Entry 8YDZ (electron microscopy, 5.20 A resolution (low resolution: residue-level contacts below are approximate; hydrogen-bond / salt-bridge calls are withheld)); this record covers chains B and C of the 6 polymer chains in the assembly.

[Chain B (and C)]
Name: Spike glycoprotein
From: Severe acute respiratory syndrome coronavirus 2
Notes: chain C of this document is another copy of the same molecule, construct and numbering; everything in this record applies to it too
UniProt: P0DTC2 (SPIKE_SARS2); residues 13-1208 here = UniProt positions 13-1208
Sequence (1307 residues; numbered -18 to 1288; the number before each row is that of its first residue; numbers below 1 keep their minus sign (Met-18 is residue -18)):
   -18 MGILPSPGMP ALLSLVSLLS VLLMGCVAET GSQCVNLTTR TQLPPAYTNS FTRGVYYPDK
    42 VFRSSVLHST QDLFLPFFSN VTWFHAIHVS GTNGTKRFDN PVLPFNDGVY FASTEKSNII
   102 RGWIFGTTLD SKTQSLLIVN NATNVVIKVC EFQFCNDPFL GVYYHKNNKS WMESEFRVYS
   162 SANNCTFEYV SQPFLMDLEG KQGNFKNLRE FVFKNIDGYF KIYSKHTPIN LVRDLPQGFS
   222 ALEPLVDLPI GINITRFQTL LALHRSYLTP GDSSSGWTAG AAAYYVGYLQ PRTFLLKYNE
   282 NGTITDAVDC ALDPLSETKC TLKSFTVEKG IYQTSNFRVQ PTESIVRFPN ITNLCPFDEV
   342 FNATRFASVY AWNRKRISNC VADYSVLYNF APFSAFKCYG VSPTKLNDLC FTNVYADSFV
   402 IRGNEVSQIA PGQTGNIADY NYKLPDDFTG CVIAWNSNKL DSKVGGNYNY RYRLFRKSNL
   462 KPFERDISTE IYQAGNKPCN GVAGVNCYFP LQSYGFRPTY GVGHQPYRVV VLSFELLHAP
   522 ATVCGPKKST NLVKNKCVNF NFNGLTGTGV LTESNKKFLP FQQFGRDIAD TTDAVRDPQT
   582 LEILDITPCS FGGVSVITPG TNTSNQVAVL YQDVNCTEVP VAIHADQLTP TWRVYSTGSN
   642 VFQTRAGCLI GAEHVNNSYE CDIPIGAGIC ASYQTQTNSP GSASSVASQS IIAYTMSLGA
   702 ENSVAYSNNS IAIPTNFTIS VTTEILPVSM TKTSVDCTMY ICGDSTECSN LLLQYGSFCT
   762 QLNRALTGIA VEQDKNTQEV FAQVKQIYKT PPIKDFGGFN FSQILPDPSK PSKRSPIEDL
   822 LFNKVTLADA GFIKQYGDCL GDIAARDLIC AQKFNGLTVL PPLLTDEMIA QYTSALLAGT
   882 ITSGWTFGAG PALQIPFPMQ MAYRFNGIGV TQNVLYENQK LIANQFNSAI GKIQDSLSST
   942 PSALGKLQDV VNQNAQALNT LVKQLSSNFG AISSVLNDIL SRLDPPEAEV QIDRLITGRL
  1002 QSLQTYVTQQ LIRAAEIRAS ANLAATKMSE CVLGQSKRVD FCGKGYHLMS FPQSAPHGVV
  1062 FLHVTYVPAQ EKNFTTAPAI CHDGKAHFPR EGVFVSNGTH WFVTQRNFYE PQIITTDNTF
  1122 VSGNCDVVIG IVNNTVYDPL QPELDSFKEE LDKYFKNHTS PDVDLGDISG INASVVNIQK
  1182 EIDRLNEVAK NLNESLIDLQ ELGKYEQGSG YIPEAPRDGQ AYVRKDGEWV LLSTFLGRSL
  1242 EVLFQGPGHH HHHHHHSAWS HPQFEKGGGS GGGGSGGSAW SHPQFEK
Unresolved in the structure: -18 to 26, 71-79, 146-151, 174-185, 248-256, 332-333, 621-639, 673-686, 829-852, 1147-1288 (chain C: -18 to 26, 67-78, 146-151, 174-185, 248-256, 621-639, 673-686, 829-852, 1147-1288)
Construct notes: initiating methionine (-18); expression tag (-17 to 12, 1209-1288); variant Asp339 (Gly in P0DTC2), Phe371 (Ser in P0DTC2), Pro373 (Ser in P0DTC2), Ala376 (Thr in P0DTC2), Asn405 (Asp in P0DTC2), Ser408 (Arg in P0DTC2), Asn417 (Lys in P0DTC2), Lys440 (Asn in P0DTC2), Arg452 (Leu in P0DTC2), Asn477 (Ser in P0DTC2), Lys478 (Thr in P0DTC2), Ala484 (Glu in P0DTC2), Val486 (Phe in P0DTC2), Arg498 (Gln in P0DTC2), Tyr501 (Asn in P0DTC2), His505 (Tyr in P0DTC2); conflict Gly682 (Arg in P0DTC2), Ser683 (Arg in P0DTC2), Ser685 (Arg in P0DTC2); engineered mutation Pro817 (Phe in P0DTC2), Pro892 (Ala in P0DTC2), Pro899 (Ala in P0DTC2), Pro942 (Ala in P0DTC2), Pro986 (Lys in P0DTC2), Pro987 (Val in P0DTC2)
Curated features (UniProtKB/Swiss-Prot):
  - region: Asn280 to Cys301 (Putative superantigen), Asn448 to Tyr451, Tyr453 to Phe456 (Immunodominant HLA epitope recognized by the CD8+), Pro681, Ala684 (Putative superantigen), Ser816 to Tyr837 (Fusion peptide 1), Lys835 to Phe855 (Fusion peptide 2), Asp1163 to Glu1202 (Heptad repeat 2)
  - site: Arg815, Ser816 (Cleavage)
  - glycosylation: Asn17 (N-linked (GlcNAc...) (complex) asparagine), Asn61 (N-linked (GlcNAc...) (hybrid) asparagine), Asn74 (N-linked (GlcNAc...) (complex) asparagine), Asn122 (N-linked (GlcNAc...) (hybrid) asparagine), Asn149 (N-linked (GlcNAc...) (complex) asparagine), Asn165 (N-linked (GlcNAc...) (complex) asparagine), Asn234 (N-linked (GlcNAc...) (high mannose) asparagine), Asn282 (N-linked (GlcNAc...) (complex) asparagine), Thr323 (O-linked (GalNAc) threonine), Ser325 (O-linked (HexNAc...) serine), Asn331 (N-linked (GlcNAc...) (complex) asparagine), Asn343 (N-linked (GlcNAc...) (complex) asparagine), Asn603 (N-linked (GlcNAc...) (hybrid) asparagine), Asn616 (N-linked (GlcNAc...) (complex) asparagine), Asn657 (N-linked (GlcNAc...) (complex) asparagine), Thr676 (O-linked (GlcNAc...) threonine), Thr678 (O-linked (GlcNAc...) threonine), Asn709 (N-linked (GlcNAc...) (high mannose) asparagine), Asn717 (N-linked (GlcNAc...) (hybrid) asparagine), Asn801 (N-linked (GlcNAc...) (hybrid) asparagine) and 6 more in UniProt
  - natural variant: Ser13 (S13I: In strain: Epsilon/B.1.427/B.1.429), Leu18 (L18F: In strain: Beta/B.1.351, Gamma/P.1 and 1 more), Thr19 (T19I: In strain: Omicron/BQ.1.1, Omicron/XBB.1.5 and 1 more; T19R: In strain: Delta/B.1.617.2, Omicron/BA.2 and 4 more), Thr20 (T20N: In strain: Gamma/P.1), Leu24 to Ala27 (sequence variant, change not given here; In strain: Omicron/BA.2, Omicron/BA.2.12.1 and 6 more), Pro26 (P26S: In strain: Gamma/P.1), Gln52 (Q52H: In strain: Omicron/EG.5.1), Ala67 (A67V: In strain: Eta/B.1.525, Omicron/BA.1), His69 to Val70 (deletion: In strain: Alpha/B.1.1.7, Eta/B.1.525 and 5 more), Gly75 (G75V: In strain: Lambda/C.37), Thr76 (T76I: In strain: Lambda/C.37), Asp80 (D80A: In strain: Beta/B.1.351), 81 further natural variant entries in UniProt
  - mutagenesis: His69 to Val70 (Increased incorporation of cleaved spike into virions), Asn121 (N121Q: Partial loss of biliverdin affinity), Arg190 (R190K: Partial loss of biliverdin affinity), Asn234 (N234Q: Increased resistance to neutralizing antibodies), Asn331 (N331Q: Reduced viral infectivity), Asn343 (N343Q: Reduced viral infectivity), Tyr453 (Y453F: Decreased HLA binding to NF9 epitope. Increased binding affinity to human ACE2), Ala475 (A475V: Increased resistance to neutralizing antibodies), Val483 (V483A: Increased resistance to neutralizing antibodies), Phe490 (F490L: Increased resistance to neutralizing antibodies and human covalescent sera neutralization), Gln493 (Q493N: Reduced host ACE2-binding affinity in vitro; Q493Y: Reduced host ACE2-binding affinity in vitro), His519 (H519P: Increased resistance to human covalescent sera neutralization), 9 further mutagenesis entries in UniProt
Cystine bridges: Cys131-Cys166, Cys291-Cys301, Cys336-Cys361, Cys379-Cys432, Cys391-Cys525, Cys480-Cys488, Cys538-Cys590, Cys617-Cys649, Cys662-Cys671, Cys738-Cys760, Cys743-Cys749, Cys1032-Cys1043, Cys1082-Cys1126
Glycans and other covalent adducts: N-acetylglucosamine (NAG) linked to Asn331, Asn603, Asn616, Asn709, Asn717, Asn801, Asn1098
From the paper describing this entry:
  - mutagenesis - Y489F, G502A: abolished binding to ACE2
  - mutagenesis - N460K: unchanged binding to CeSPIACE
  - mutagenesis - D420F, D420K: decreased binding to CeSPIACE

[Interface between chain B and chain C]
Residue-residue contacts - 131 pairs, chain B then chain C:
  Lys41(B) with Phe562(C); Gln563(C); Gln564(C)
  Val42(B) with Gln563(C); Arg567(C)
  Phe43(B) with Gln563(C); Phe565(C); Gly566(C); Arg567(C)
  Cys166(B) with Arg357(C)
  Thr167(B) with Arg357(C)
  Phe168(B) with Asn360(C)
  Gly199(B) with Pro521(C)
  Tyr200(B) with Pro521(C)
  Pro230(B) with Pro521(C)
  Ile231(B) with Ala520(C); Pro521(C)
  Gly232(B) with His519(C); Ala520(C)
  Asn282(B) with Leu560(C)
  Asp737(B) with Phe592(C)
  Met740(B) with Arg319(C)
  Gln755(B) with Ser968(C); Asn969(C); Phe970(C); Gly971(C)
  Tyr756(B) with Gln965(C); Ser968(C); Phe970(C)
  Gly757(B) with Ser968(C)
  Ser758(B) with Thr961(C); Gln965(C)
  Phe759(B) with Gln965(C); Phe970(C); Gly999(C); Gln1002(C); Ser1003(C)
  Gln762(B) with Thr961(C); Thr1006(C); Gln1010(C)
  Arg765(B) with Gln957(C)
  Gln787(B) with Ala701(C); Asn703(C)
  Ile788(B) with Leu699(C); Gly700(C); Ala701(C); Glu702(C); Asn703(C)
  Tyr789(B) with Asn703(C); Val705(C)
  Lys790(B) with Glu702(C); Asn703(C); Ser704(C)
  Asp796(B) with Tyr707(C); Asn709(C)
  Phe797(B) with Tyr707(C)
  Lys854(B) with Asp614(C)
  Phe855(B) with Ile569(C); Ala570(C)
  Gly857(B) with Phe592(C)
  Thr859(B) with Asp614(C)
  Pro862(B) with Ala668(C)
  Pro863(B) with Ala668(C)
  Leu864(B) with Pro665(C); Gly669(C); Met697(C)
  Leu865(B) with Met697(C)
  Met869(B) with Met697(C); Leu699(C)
  Gln872(B) with Leu699(C); Glu702(C)
  Tyr873(B) with Leu699(C)
  Thr883(B) with Val705(C); Tyr707(C)
  Trp886(B) with Tyr1047(C)
  Ala890(B) with Lys1045(C); Gly1046(C); Tyr1047(C)
  Gly891(B) with Lys1045(C)
  Pro892(B) with Pro1069(C); Glu1072(C)
  Ala893(B) with Val705(C)
  Leu894(B) with Ala713(C); Pro715(C); Glu1072(C)
  Gln895(B) with Val705(C); Ala706(C); Ser711(C); Ile712(C); Ala713(C); Asn1074(C)
  Ile896(B) with Tyr707(C); Ile712(C); Arg1107(C)
  Pro897(B) with Tyr707(C); Ser708(C); Asn709(C); Asn710(C); Ser711(C)
  Phe898(B) with Tyr707(C)
  Pro899(B) with Tyr707(C)
  Met900(B) with Thr1077(C); Pro1079(C)
  Tyr904(B) with Gly1093(C); Arg1107(C)
  Gln913(B) with Pro1090(C)
  Asn914(B) with Phe1089(C); Phe1121(C); Ser1123(C)
  Tyr917(B) with Pro1079(C); Phe1089(C); Val1128(C); Val1129(C)
  Glu918(B) with Ser1123(C)
  Gln920(B) with Ile1130(C)
  Asn960(B) with Ala570(C)
  Val963(B) with Ala570(C)
  Ser967(B) with Asp571(C)
  Asn978(B) with Thr547(C)
  Asp994(B) with Arg995(C)
  Gln1005(B) with Gln1002(C); Thr1006(C)
  Ser1030(B) with Val1040(C); Asp1041(C)
  Glu1031(B) with Arg1039(C); Val1040(C)
  Arg1039(B) with Arg1039(C)
  Gln1113(B) with Val1122(C)
  Leu1141(B) with Leu1141(C)
  Glu1144(B) with Gln1142(C); Leu1145(C)
Interface residues without a listed pair, chain B (90 interface residues in all): Tyr38, Asp40, Arg44, Val47, Glu224, Gly283, Asp745, Glu773, Gln784, Lys786, Pro792, Leu858, Leu861, Thr866, Gly889, Thr912, Thr1009, Leu1012, Arg1019, Gly1035, Asp1118
Interface residues without a listed pair, chain C (97 interface residues in all): Asn317, Ser359, Thr523, Thr549, Lys558, Phe559, Thr572, Pro589, Gln613, Arg646, Ala647, Gly667, Cys671, Thr1009, Ile1013, Glu1017, Val1068, Ala1078, Arg1091, Glu1092, Val1094

[Summary]
The interface between chain B and chain C involves 90 residues on one side and 97 on the other. Covalently
linked N-acetylglucosamine: at Asn331(B), Asn603(B), Asn616(B), Asn709(B), Asn717(B) and Asn801(B) and 1 more.
The paper reports that Y489F and G502A of chain B abolish binding to ACE2; D420F and D420K of chain B reduce
binding to CeSPIACE.
Both chains are Spike glycoprotein (Severe acute respiratory syndrome coronavirus 2). Entry 8YDZ (Cryo-EM
structure of SARS-CoV-2 spike ectodomain (HexaPro, Omicron BA.5 variant) in complex with CeSPIACE, class 2)
was determined by electron microscopy together with 8YDP, 8YDQ, 8YDR, 8YDS, 8YDT, 8YDU and 4 further entries
from the same study.
